7LLL - chains A and N of the 6 polymer chains in the assembly; structure by electron microscopy, 3.70 A resolution.

Chain A:
Molecule: Guanine nucleotide-binding protein G(s) subunit alpha isoforms short
Source organism: Homo sapiens
UniProtKB: P63092 (GNAS2_HUMAN); numbering as in UniProt (aligned over 1-394)
Chain sequence (394 residues; numbered 1 to 394; the number before each row is that of its first residue):
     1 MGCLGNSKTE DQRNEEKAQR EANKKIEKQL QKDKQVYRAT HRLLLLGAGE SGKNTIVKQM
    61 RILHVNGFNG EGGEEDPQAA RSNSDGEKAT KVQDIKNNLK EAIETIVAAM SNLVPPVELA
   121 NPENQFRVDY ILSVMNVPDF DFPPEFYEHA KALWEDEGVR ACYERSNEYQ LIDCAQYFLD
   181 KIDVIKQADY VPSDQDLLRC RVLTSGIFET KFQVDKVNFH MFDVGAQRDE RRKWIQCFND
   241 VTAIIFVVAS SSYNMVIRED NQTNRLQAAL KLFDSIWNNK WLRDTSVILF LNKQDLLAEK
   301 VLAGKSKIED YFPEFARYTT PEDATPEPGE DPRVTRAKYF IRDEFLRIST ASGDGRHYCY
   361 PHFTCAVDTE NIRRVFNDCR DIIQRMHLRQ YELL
Disordered / not traced: 1-8, 59-204, 256-262
Differences from the reference sequence: conflict Asn54 (Ser in P63092), Ala226 (Gly in P63092), Ala268 (Glu in P63092), Lys271 (Asn in P63092), Asp274 (Lys in P63092), Lys280 (Arg in P63092), Asp284 (Thr in P63092), Thr285 (Ile in P63092)

Chain N:
Molecule: Nb35
Source organism: Lama glama
Chain sequence (128 residues; numbered 1 to 128; the number before each row is that of its first residue):
     1 QVQLQESGGG LVQPGGSLRL SCAASGFTFS NYKMNWVRQA PGKGLEWVSD ISQSGASISY
    61 TGSVKGRFTI SRDNAKNTLY LQMNSLKPED TAVYYCARCP APFTRDCFDV TSTTYAYRGQ
   121 GTQVTVSS
Cystine bridges: Cys22-Cys96, Cys99-Cys107

Chain A / chain N interface:
Contacting residue pairs (20):
  Asp229(A) with Thr111(N); Thr113(N)
  Glu230(A) with Thr111(N), hydrogen bond; Thr113(N); Thr114(N)
  Asn254(A) with Lys43(N), hydrogen bond (backbone-side chain)
  Met255(A) with Lys43(N)
  Thr263(A) with Lys43(N); Gly44(N); Glu46(N)
  Gln267(A) with Trp47(N); Thr61(N); Gly62(N)
  Lys271(A) with Trp47(N)
  Ser275(A) with Asp106(N), hydrogen bond; Cys107(N), hydrogen bond (side chain-backbone); Phe108(N)
  Tyr311(A) with Gly62(N); Ser63(N)
  Pro313(A) with Gly62(N)
Also at the interface, not in a pair above, chain A (17 interface residues in all): Arg228, Arg232, Ile276, Asn278, Asn279, Arg283, Asp310
Also at the interface, not in a pair above, chain N (17 interface residues in all): Tyr60, Pro100, Arg105, Tyr115

Overview:
The chain A/chain N interface involves 17 residues from each chain; the contacts include 4 hydrogen bonds.
Among the polar pairs are Glu230(A)-Thr111(N), Asn254(A)-Lys43(N) and Ser275(A)-Asp106(N).
Chain A is Guanine nucleotide-binding protein G(s) subunit alpha isoforms short (Homo sapiens) and chain N is
Nb35 (Lama glama); the structure, Exendin-4-bound Glucagon-Like Peptide-1 (GLP-1) Receptor in complex with Gs
protein, was determined by electron microscopy (same publication as 7LLY).
